7TC8 - chains E and B of the 6 polymer chains in the assembly; structure by electron microscopy, 2.40 A resolution.

# Chain E
Name: Methane monooxygenase component A alpha chain
Organism: Methylococcus capsulatus
Notes: EC 1.14.13.25
UniProt: P22869 (MEMA_METCA); residues 1-527 here = UniProt positions 1-527
Sequence (527 residues; numbered 1 to 527; the number before each row is that of its first residue):
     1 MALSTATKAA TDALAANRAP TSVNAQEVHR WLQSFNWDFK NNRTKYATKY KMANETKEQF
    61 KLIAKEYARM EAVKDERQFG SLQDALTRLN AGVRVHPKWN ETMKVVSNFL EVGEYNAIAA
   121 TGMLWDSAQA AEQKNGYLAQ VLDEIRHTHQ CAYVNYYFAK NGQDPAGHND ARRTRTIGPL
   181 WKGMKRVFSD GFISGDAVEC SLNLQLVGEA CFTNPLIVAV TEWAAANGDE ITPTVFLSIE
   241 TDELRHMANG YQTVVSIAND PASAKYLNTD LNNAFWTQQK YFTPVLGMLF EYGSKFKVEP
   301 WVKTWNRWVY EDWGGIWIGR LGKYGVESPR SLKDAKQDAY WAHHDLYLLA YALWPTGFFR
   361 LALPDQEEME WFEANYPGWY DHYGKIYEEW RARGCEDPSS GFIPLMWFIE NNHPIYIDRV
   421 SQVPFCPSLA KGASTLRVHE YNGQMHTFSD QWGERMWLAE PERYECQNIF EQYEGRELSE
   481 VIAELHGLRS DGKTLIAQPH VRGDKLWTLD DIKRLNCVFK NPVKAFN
Disordered / not traced: 1-15, 527
Ion coordination: Fe ion site 1: Glu114, Glu144, His147; Fe ion site 2: Glu243, His246

# Chain B
Name: Methane monooxygenase component A beta chain
Organism: Methylococcus capsulatus
Notes: EC 1.14.13.25
UniProt: P18798 (MEMB_METCA); residue numbers follow UniProt; this construct covers 1-389
Sequence (389 residues; row label = number of the first residue in the row):
     1 MSMLGERRRG LTDPEMAAVI LKALPEAPLD GNNKMGYFVT PRWKRLTEYE ALTVYAQPNA
    61 DWIAGGLDWG DWTQKFHGGR PSWGNETTEL RTVDWFKHRD PLRRWHAPYV KDKAEEWRYT
   121 DRFLQGYSAD GQIRAMNPTW RDEFINRYWG AFLFNEYGLF NAHSQGAREA LSDVTRVSLA
   181 FWGFDKIDIA QMIQLERGFL AKIVPGFDES TAVPKAEWTN GEVYKSARLA VEGLWQEVFD
   241 WNESAFSVHA VYDALFGQFV RREFFQRLAP RFGDNLTPFF INQAQTYFQI AKQGVQDLYY
   301 NCLGDDPEFS DYNRTVMRNW TGKWLEPTIA ALRDFMGLFA KLPAGTTDKE EITASLYRVV
   361 DDWIEDYASR IDFKADRDQI VKAVLAGLK
Disordered / not traced: 1-5

# Interface between chain E and chain B
Pairs across the interface - 11 pairs, chain E then chain B:
  Ala16(E) - Arg262(B)
  Ala16(E) - Gln289(B)
  Ala16(E) - Lys292(B)
  Ala16(E) - Asp362(B)
  Ala16(E) - Asp366(B)  hydrogen bond (backbone-side chain)
  Asn17(E) - Asp362(B)  hydrogen bond (backbone-side chain)
  Asn17(E) - Glu365(B)
  Arg88(E) - Arg9(B)
  Leu89(E) - Arg9(B)
  Leu89(E) - Leu11(B)  hydrophobic
  Arg94(E) - Thr12(B)  hydrogen bond (side chain-backbone)
Other interface residues (no listed pair), chain B (10 interface residues in all): Asp13

# Overview
Chain E and chain B form an interface of 5 and 10 residues respectively; the contacts include 3 hydrogen
bonds. Polar contacts include Ala16(E)-Asp366(B), Asn17(E)-Asp362(B) and Arg94(E)-Thr12(B). Glu114(E),
Glu144(E) and His147(E) form the Fe ion site 1. Glu243(E) and His246(E) coordinate Fe ion site 2.
Here chain E is Methane monooxygenase component A alpha chain and chain B is Methane monooxygenase component A
beta chain, both from Methylococcus capsulatus. Entry 7TC8 (Cryo-EM structure of methane monooxygenase
hydroxylase (by graphene)) was determined by electron microscopy (same publication as 7TC7).
